Entry 7AJQ (electron microscopy, 4.00 A resolution); this record covers chains C and G of the 7 polymer chains in the assembly.

Chain C:
Protein: Biopolymer transport protein ExbB
From: Serratia marcescens
UniProt: A0A542C9I8 (A0A542C9I8_SERMA); residues 1-281 here correspond to UniProt positions 45-325 (UniProt number = residue number + 44)
Chain sequence (281 residues; numbered 1 to 281; the number before each row is that of its first residue):
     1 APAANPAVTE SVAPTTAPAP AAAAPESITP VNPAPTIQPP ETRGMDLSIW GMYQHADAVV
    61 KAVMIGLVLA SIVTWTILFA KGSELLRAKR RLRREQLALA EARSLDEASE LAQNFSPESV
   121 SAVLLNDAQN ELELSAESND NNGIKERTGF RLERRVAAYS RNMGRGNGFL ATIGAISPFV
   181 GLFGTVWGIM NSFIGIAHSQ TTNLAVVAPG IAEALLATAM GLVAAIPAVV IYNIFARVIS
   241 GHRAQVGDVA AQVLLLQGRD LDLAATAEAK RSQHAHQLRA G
Not modelled in the structure: 1-45

Chain G:
Protein: Biopolymer transport protein ExbD
From: Serratia marcescens
UniProt: V5YUQ0 (V5YUQ0_SERMA); residues 1-140 here = UniProt positions 1-140
Chain sequence (146 residues; numbered 1 to 146; the number before each row is that of its first residue):
     1 MAMRLNEDLD DSGELHEINV TPFIDVMLVL LIIFMVAAPL ATVDIRVDLP ASSAKPQPRP
    61 EKPVFLSVKA DKQLYVGDQP VNADQLTSVL DQRTQANKET TIFFQADKSV DYETLMSVMD
   121 TLRKAGYLKV GLVGMEGAAK HHHHHH
Not modelled in the structure: 1-15, 41-146
Sequence notes: expression tag (141-146)

How chain C and chain G interact:
Contacting residue pairs - 11 pairs, chain C then chain G:
  P178(C) - T21(G)
  F179(C) - T21(G)
  L182(C) - D25(G)
  T185(C) - D25(G)
  I189(C) - I32(G)  hydrophobic
  F193(C) - M35(G)  hydrophobic
  L204(C) - V36(G)
  V207(C) - V36(G)  hydrophobic
  I211(C) - I32(G)  hydrophobic
  L215(C) - V29(G)  hydrophobic
  N233(C) - H16(G)
Other interface residues (no listed pair), chain C (12 interface residues in all): T202
Other interface residues (no listed pair), chain G (10 interface residues in all): L28, A37, L40

In short:
12 residues of chain C face 10 of chain G across their interface.
Chain C is Biopolymer transport protein ExbB and chain G is Biopolymer transport protein ExbD, both from
Serratia marcescens; the structure, cryo-EM structure of ExbBD from Serratia Marcescens, was determined by
electron microscopy together with 6YE4 from the same study.
